Entry 9HLJ (X-ray diffraction, 2.54 A resolution); this record covers chains A and B of the 5 polymer chains in the assembly.

[Chain A]
Name: MHC class I antigen
Source organism: Homo sapiens
UniProt: A0A3S6RG30 (A0A3S6RG30_HUMAN); residues 2-342 here correspond to UniProt positions 26-366 (UniProt number = residue number + 24)
Chain sequence (342 residues; row label = number of the first residue in the row):
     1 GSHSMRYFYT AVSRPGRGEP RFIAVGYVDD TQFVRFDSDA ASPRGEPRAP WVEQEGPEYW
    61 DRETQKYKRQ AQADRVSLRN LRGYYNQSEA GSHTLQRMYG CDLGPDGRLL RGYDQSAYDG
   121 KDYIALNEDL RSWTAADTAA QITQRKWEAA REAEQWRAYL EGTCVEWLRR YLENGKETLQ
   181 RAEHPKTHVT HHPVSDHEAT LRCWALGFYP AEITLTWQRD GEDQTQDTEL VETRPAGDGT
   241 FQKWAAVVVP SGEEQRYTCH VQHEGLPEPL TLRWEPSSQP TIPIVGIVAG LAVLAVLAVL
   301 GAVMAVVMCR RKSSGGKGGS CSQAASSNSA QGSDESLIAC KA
Not modelled in the structure: 277-342
Sequence notes: expression tag (1)
Disulfide bonds: Cys101-Cys164, Cys203-Cys259

[Chain B]
Name: Beta-2-microglobulin
Source organism: Homo sapiens
UniProt: P61769 (B2MG_HUMAN); residues 1-99 here correspond to UniProt positions 21-119 (UniProt number = residue number + 20)
Chain sequence (100 residues; row label = number of the first residue in the row; numbering starts at 0):
     0 MIQRTPKIQV YSRHPAENGK SNFLNCYVSG FHPSDIEVDL LKNGERIEKV EHSDLSFSKD
    60 WSFYLLYYTE FTPTEKDEYA CRVNHVTLSQ PKIVKWDRDM
Sequence notes: initiating methionine (0)
UniProt features mapped onto this chain:
  - modified residue: Gln2 (Pyrrolidone carboxylic acid)
  - glycosylation: Ile1 (N-linked (Glc) (glycation) isoleucine), Lys19 (N-linked (Glc) (glycation) lysine), Lys41 (N-linked (Glc) (glycation) lysine), Lys48 (N-linked (Glc) (glycation) lysine), Lys58 (N-linked (Glc) (glycation) lysine), Lys91 (N-linked (Glc) (glycation) lysine), Lys94 (N-linked (Glc) (glycation) lysine)
Disulfide bonds: Cys25-Cys80

[Interface between chain A and chain B]
Residue-residue contacts (60):
  Arg6(A) with Lys58(B)
  Phe8(A) with Phe56(B)
  Tyr9(A) with Phe56(B)
  Thr10(A) with Phe56(B); Phe62(B)
  Val12(A) with Ser33(B)
  Ile23(A) with Leu54(B)
  Val25(A) with Asp53(B); Leu54(B); Ser55(B)
  Tyr27(A) with Ser55(B); Tyr63(B), hydrogen bond
  Gln32(A) with Asp53(B), hydrogen bond
  Arg35(A) with Asp53(B)
  Arg48(A) with Asp53(B), salt bridge
  Ser92(A) with Met0(B)
  Gln96(A) with His31(B), hydrogen bond; Phe56(B); Trp60(B); Phe62(B)
  Arg97(A) with Phe56(B)
  Met98(A) with Lys58(B); Trp60(B), hydrophobic
  Gln115(A) with Trp60(B)
  Ser116(A) with Trp60(B)
  Ala117(A) with Trp60(B)
  Asp119(A) with Met0(B); Ile1(B), hydrogen bond (backbone-backbone); His31(B)
  Gly120(A) with Ile1(B); Arg3(B); His31(B)
  Lys121(A) with Ile1(B)
  Asp122(A) with Trp60(B), hydrogen bond
  His192(A) with Asp98(B), salt bridge
  Arg202(A) with Asp98(B), hydrogen bond (side chain-backbone); Met99(B)
  Trp204(A) with Asp98(B); Met99(B), hydrophobic
  Leu206(A) with Pro14(B), hydrophobic
  Val231(A) with Gln8(B)
  Glu232(A) with Lys6(B), salt bridge; Gln8(B), hydrogen bond (backbone-side chain); Ser28(B), hydrogen bond
  Arg234(A) with Gln8(B), hydrogen bond; Tyr10(B); Met99(B), hydrogen bond (side chain-backbone)
  Pro235(A) with Tyr10(B), hydrogen bond (backbone-side chain); Asn24(B); Tyr26(B); Leu65(B), hydrophobic
  Ala236(A) with Arg12(B), hydrogen bond (backbone-side chain); Asn24(B), hydrogen bond (backbone-side chain)
  Gly237(A) with Arg12(B), hydrogen bond (backbone-side chain); Leu65(B)
  Asp238(A) with Arg12(B), salt bridge
  Gln242(A) with Tyr10(B); Ser11(B), hydrogen bond (side chain-backbone); Arg12(B), hydrogen bond (side chain-backbone)
  Trp244(A) with Met99(B), hydrogen bond (side chain-backbone)
Other interface residues (no listed pair), chain A (38 interface residues in all): His93, Thr94, Thr233
Other interface residues (no listed pair), chain B (27 interface residues in all): His13, Arg97

[Overview]
38 residues of chain A face 27 of chain B across their interface; the contacts include 17 hydrogen bonds and 4
salt bridges. Polar pairs include Arg48(A)-Asp53(B), His192(A)-Asp98(B) and Glu232(A)-Lys6(B).
Chain A is MHC class I antigen and chain B is Beta-2-microglobulin, both from Homo sapiens; the structure,
Crystal structure of GV37-TCR in complex with HLA-C*12:02 with KAYNVTQAF (KF9), a 9-mer epitope from
SARS-CoV-2 ..., was determined by X-ray diffraction (same publication as 9F13).
